PDB entry 2BPG | X-ray diffraction, 3.60 A resolution | chains T and A of the 3 polymer chains in the assembly

# Chain T
Molecule: 8-nt DNA strand
Sequence (8 nucleotides; each row starts with the number of its first residue):
     4 GGGCGCCG

# Chain A
Protein: DNA polymerase beta
Organism: Rattus norvegicus
UniProtKB: P06766 (DPOB_RAT); residues 2-335 here correspond to UniProt positions 1-334 (UniProt number = residue number - 1)
Chain sequence (335 residues; numbered 1 to 335; the number before each row is that of its first residue):
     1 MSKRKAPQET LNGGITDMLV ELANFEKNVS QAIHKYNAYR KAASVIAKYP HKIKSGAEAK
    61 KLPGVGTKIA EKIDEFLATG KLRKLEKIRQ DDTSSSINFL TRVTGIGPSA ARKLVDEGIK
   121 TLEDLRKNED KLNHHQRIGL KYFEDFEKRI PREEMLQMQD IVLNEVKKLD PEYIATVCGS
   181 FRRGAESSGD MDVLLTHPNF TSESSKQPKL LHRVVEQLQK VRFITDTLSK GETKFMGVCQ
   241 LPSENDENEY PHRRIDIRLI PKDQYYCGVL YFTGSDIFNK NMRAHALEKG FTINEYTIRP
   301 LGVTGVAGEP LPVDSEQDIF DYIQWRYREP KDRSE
Disordered / not traced: 1-8, 246-248
Metal / ion sites: Mg2+: Thr-101, Val-103, Ile-106 (shared with 1 residue of chain P)
Ligand contacts: 2',3'-dideoxycytidine 5'-triphosphate (DCT): Arg-149, Gly-179, Ser-180, Arg-183, Ser-188, Gly-189, Asp-190, Asp-192, Arg-254, Tyr-271, Phe-272, Thr-273, Ser-275, Asp-276, Asn-279
Curated features (UniProtKB/Swiss-Prot):
  - binding site (K(+)): Lys-61
  - binding site (Na(+)): Lys-61

# Interface between chain T and chain A
Pairs across the interface - 20 pairs, chain T then chain A:
  DG4(T) with Lys-280(A), sugar contact; Arg-283(A), sugar contact; Leu-287(A), phosphate contact
  DG5(T) with Leu-287(A), phosphate contact; Thr-292(A), hydrogen bond to the phosphate; Ile-293(A), sugar contact
  DG6(T) with Asn-294(A), phosphate contact; Glu-295(A), sugar contact; Arg-299(A), salt bridge to the phosphate
  DC7(T) with Lys-234(A), phosphate contact; Arg-258(A), sugar contact; Tyr-296(A), hydrogen bond to the phosphate
  DG8(T) with Ser-229(A), hydrogen bond to the phosphate; Gly-231(A), phosphate contact; Glu-232(A), hydrogen bond to the phosphate; Thr-233(A), hydrogen bond to the phosphate; Lys-234(A), hydrogen bond to the phosphate
  DC9(T) with Ser-229(A), phosphate contact; Lys-230(A), hydrogen bond to the phosphate
  DC10(T) with Asn-133(A), phosphate contact
Also at the interface, not in a pair above, chain A (20 interface residues in all): Leu-228, Tyr-271, Ala-284

# Summary
7 residues of chain T face 20 of chain A across their interface, with 7 hydrogen bonds and 1 salt bridge.
Among the polar pairs are DG5(T)/Thr-292(A), DC7(T)/Tyr-296(A) and DG8(T)/Ser-229(A). Bound to chain A:
2',3'-dideoxycytidine 5'-triphosphate.
Chain T is an 8-nt DNA strand and chain A is DNA polymerase beta (Rattus norvegicus); the structure,
Structures of ternary complexes of rat DNA polymerase beta, a DNA template-primer, and ddctp, was determined
by X-ray diffraction (same publication as 2BPF).
